PDB entry 7BZT | electron microscopy, 3.00 A resolution | chains B and C of the 5 polymer chains in the assembly

== Chain B ==
Molecule: Capsid protein VP2
Organism: Coxsackievirus A10
UniProt: G0YPI2 (G0YPI2_9ENTO); residues 1-255 here correspond to UniProt positions 70-324 (UniProt number = residue number + 69)
Amino-acid sequence (255 residues; row label = number of the first residue in the row):
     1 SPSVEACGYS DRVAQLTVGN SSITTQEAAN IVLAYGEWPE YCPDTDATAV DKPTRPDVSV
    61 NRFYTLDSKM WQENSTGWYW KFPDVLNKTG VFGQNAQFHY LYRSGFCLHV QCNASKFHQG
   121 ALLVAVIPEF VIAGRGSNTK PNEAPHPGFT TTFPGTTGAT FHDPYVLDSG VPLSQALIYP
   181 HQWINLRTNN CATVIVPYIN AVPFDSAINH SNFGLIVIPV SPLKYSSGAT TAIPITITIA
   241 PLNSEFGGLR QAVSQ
Not modelled in the structure: 1-9

== Chain C ==
Molecule: Capsid protein VP3
Organism: Coxsackievirus A10
UniProt: G0YPI2 (G0YPI2_9ENTO); residues 1-240 here correspond to UniProt positions 325-564 (UniProt number = residue number + 324)
Amino-acid sequence (240 residues; row label = number of the first residue in the row):
     1 GIPAELRPGT NQFLTTDDDT AAPILPGFTP TPTIHIPGEV HSLLELCRVE TILEVNNTTE
    61 ATGLTRLLIP VSSQNKADEL CAAFMVDPGR IGPWQSTLVG QICRYYTQWS GSLKVTFMFT
   121 GSFMATGKML VAYSPPGSAQ PANRETAMLG THVIWDFGLQ SSVSLVIPWI SNTHFRTAKT
   181 GGNYDYYTAG VVTLWYQTNY VVPPETPGEA YIIAMGAAQD NFTLKICKDT DEVTQQAVLQ
Not modelled in the structure: 240

== Interface between chain B and chain C ==
Pairs across the interface (65; chain B residue first):
  Tyr-35(B) / Gly-38(C)
  Glu-37(B) / His-35(C)
  Glu-37(B) / Pro-37(C)
  Asp-46(B) / Ile-34(C)
  Asp-46(B) / His-35(C)  hydrogen bond (side chain-backbone)
  Lys-116(B) / Phe-123(C)
  Lys-116(B) / Met-124(C)
  Phe-117(B) / Ser-122(C)
  Phe-117(B) / Pro-204(C)
  Phe-117(B) / Glu-205(C)
  Phe-117(B) / Thr-206(C)
  Phe-117(B) / Pro-207(C)
  His-118(B) / Ser-122(C)  hydrogen bond (backbone-side chain)
  Gln-119(B) / Gly-121(C)
  Gln-119(B) / Ser-122(C)
  Gln-119(B) / Pro-207(C)
  Gln-119(B) / Glu-209(C)  hydrogen bond (side chain-backbone)
  Gly-120(B) / Thr-120(C)
  Ala-121(B) / Thr-120(C)
  Tyr-165(B) / Glu-54(C)  hydrogen bond
  Tyr-165(B) / Gly-63(C)
  Leu-173(B) / Leu-64(C)  hydrophobic
  Ser-174(B) / Thr-51(C)
  Ser-174(B) / Ile-52(C)
  Ser-174(B) / Leu-67(C)
  Ser-174(B) / Ser-96(C)  hydrogen bond
  Gln-175(B) / Thr-51(C)
  Gln-175(B) / Ser-96(C)
  Gln-175(B) / Thr-97(C)  hydrogen bond (side chain-backbone)
  Gln-175(B) / Leu-98(C)
  Gln-175(B) / Gln-101(C)
  Leu-177(B) / Val-49(C)
  Leu-177(B) / Glu-50(C)
  Leu-177(B) / Ile-52(C)  hydrophobic
  Ile-178(B) / Leu-46(C)  hydrophobic
  Trp-183(B) / Ile-52(C)  hydrophobic
  Trp-183(B) / Ile-213(C)  hydrophobic
  Asn-185(B) / Met-118(C)
  Asn-185(B) / Phe-119(C)  hydrogen bond (side chain-backbone)
  Asn-185(B) / Thr-120(C)
  Arg-187(B) / Phe-119(C)
  Arg-187(B) / Gly-121(C)
  Arg-187(B) / Ser-122(C)  hydrogen bond (side chain-backbone)
  Arg-187(B) / Phe-123(C)
  Arg-187(B) / Ala-125(C)
  Arg-187(B) / Gly-158(C)  hydrogen bond (side chain-backbone)
  Arg-187(B) / Ser-161(C)  hydrogen bond
  Tyr-198(B) / Pro-37(C)
  Ile-199(B) / Pro-37(C)  hydrophobic
  Asn-200(B) / Ile-34(C)
  Asn-200(B) / Ile-36(C)
  Ala-201(B) / Ile-34(C)
  Val-202(B) / Ile-34(C)
  Pro-219(B) / Leu-64(C)
  Val-220(B) / Leu-68(C)
  Val-220(B) / Ile-213(C)  hydrophobic
  Ser-221(B) / Leu-68(C)
  Ser-221(B) / Thr-120(C)  hydrogen bond
  Ser-221(B) / Ile-213(C)
  Pro-222(B) / Leu-68(C)
  Lys-224(B) / Glu-209(C)
  Ser-226(B) / Glu-205(C)
  Ser-226(B) / Thr-206(C)  hydrogen bond (side chain-backbone)
  Ser-226(B) / Pro-207(C)
  Ser-227(B) / Glu-205(C)
Interface residues without a listed pair, chain B (35 interface residues in all): Thr-188, Pro-197, Pro-203, Ile-218, Tyr-225
Interface residues without a listed pair, chain C (41 interface residues in all): Thr-33, Phe-157, Leu-159, Tyr-200, Ala-210, Tyr-211

== Summary ==
35 residues of chain B face 41 of chain C across their interface; the contacts include 12 hydrogen bonds.
Polar contacts include Asp-46(B)/His-35(C), His-118(B)/Ser-122(C) and Gln-119(B)/Glu-209(C).
Here chain B is Capsid protein VP2 and chain C is Capsid protein VP3, both from Coxsackievirus A10. Entry 7BZT
(Cryo-EM structure of mature Coxsackievirus A10 in complex with KRM1 at pH 7.4) was determined by electron
microscopy together with 7BZN, 7BZO, 7BZU, 7C4T, 7C4W, 7C4Y and 7C4Z from the same study.
